Entry 5WOB (X-ray diffraction, 3.95 A resolution); this record covers chains A and B of the 8 polymer chains in the assembly.

Chain A (and B):
Protein: Insulin-degrading enzyme
Source organism: Homo sapiens
Notes: EC 3.4.24.56; chain B of this document is another copy of the same molecule, construct and numbering; everything in this record applies to it too
Reference sequence: P14735 (IDE_HUMAN); numbering as in UniProt (aligned over 42-1019)
Sequence (990 residues; each row starts with the number of its first residue):
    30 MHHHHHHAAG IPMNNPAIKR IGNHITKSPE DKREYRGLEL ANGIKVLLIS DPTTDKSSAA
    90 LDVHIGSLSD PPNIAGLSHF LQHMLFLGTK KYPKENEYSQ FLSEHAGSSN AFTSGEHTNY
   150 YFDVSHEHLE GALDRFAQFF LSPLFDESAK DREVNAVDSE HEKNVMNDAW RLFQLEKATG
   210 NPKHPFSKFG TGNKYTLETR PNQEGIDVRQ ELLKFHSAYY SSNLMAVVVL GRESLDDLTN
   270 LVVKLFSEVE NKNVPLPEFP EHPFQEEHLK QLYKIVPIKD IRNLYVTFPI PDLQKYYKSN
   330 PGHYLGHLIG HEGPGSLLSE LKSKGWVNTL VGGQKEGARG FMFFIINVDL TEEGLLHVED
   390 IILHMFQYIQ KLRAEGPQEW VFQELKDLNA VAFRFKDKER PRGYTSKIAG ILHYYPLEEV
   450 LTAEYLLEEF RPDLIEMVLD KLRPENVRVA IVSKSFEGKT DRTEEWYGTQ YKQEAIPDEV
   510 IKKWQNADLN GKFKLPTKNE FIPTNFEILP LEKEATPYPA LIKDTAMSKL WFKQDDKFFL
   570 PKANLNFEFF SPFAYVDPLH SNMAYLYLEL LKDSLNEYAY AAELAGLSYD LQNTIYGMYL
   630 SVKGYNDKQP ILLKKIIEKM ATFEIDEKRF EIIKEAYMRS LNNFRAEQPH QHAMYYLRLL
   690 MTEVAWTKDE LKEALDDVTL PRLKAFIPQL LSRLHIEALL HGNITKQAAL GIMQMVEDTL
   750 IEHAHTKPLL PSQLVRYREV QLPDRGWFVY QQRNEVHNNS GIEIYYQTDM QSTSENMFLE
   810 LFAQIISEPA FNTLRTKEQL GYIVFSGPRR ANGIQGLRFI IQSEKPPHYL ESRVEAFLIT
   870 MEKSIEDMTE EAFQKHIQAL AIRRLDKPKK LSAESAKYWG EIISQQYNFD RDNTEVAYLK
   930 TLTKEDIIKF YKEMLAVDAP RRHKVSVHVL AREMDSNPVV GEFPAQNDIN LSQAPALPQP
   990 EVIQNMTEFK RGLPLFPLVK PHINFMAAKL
Not modelled in the structure: 30-43, 171-173, 246, 934, 945, 961-981, 1012-1019 (chain B: 30-44, 103, 117-118, 170-171, 544, 967-978, 1010-1019)
Construct notes: initiating methionine (30); expression tag (31-41); engineered mutation Leu110 (Cys in P14735), Gln111 (Glu in P14735), Ser171 (Cys in P14735), Ala178 (Cys in P14735), Val257 (Cys in P14735), Leu414 (Cys in P14735), Asn573 (Cys in P14735), Ser590 (Cys in P14735), Ser789 (Cys in P14735), Ala812 (Cys in P14735), Ala819 (Cys in P14735), Ser904 (Cys in P14735), Asn966 (Cys in P14735), Ala974 (Cys in P14735)
Curated features (UniProtKB/Swiss-Prot):
  - motif: Glu853 to Tyr858 (SlyX motif)
  - binding site (Zn(2+)): His108, His112, Glu189
  - binding site (substrate): His336 to Gly342, Leu359 to Gln363
  - binding site (ATP): Arg429, Asp895 to Ser901
  - modified residue (N6-succinyllysine): Lys192, Lys697
  - mutagenesis: Ser132 (S132C: Increases catalytic rate towards INS and amyloid; when associated with C-817), Asn184 (N184C: Increases catalytic rate towards INS and amyloid; when associated with C-828), Pro286 (P286G: Reduced enzyme activity), Gly366 to Gly369 (Reduced enzyme activity), Asp426 (D426C: Increases catalytic rate towards INS and amyloid; when associated with C-899), Tyr496 (Y496A: Strongly reduced enzyme activity), Phe530 (F530A: Strongly increased enzyme activity), Arg767 (R767A: Decreases dimerization. No effect on degradation of ANP. Retains the ability to degrade an aberrant form of ANP, when in the presence of both ANP and the aberrant ANP), Glu817 (E817C: Increases catalytic rate towards INS and amyloid; when associated with C-132), Gln828 (Q828C: Increases catalytic rate towards INS and amyloid; when associated with C-184), Tyr831 (Y831F: No effect on catalytic activity), Lys899 (K899C: Increases catalytic rate towards INS and amyloid; when associated with C-426)
Bound ions: Zn2+ near His112 (its only coordinating residue here)
Reported in the primary citation:
  - mutagenesis - F530A: increased catalytic activity (citing earlier work)
  - mutagenesis - E111Q: abolished catalytic activity (citing earlier work)

How chain A and chain B interact:
Pairs across the interface (48):
  Phe582(A) with Phe582(B), hydrophobic; His589(B)
  Asp586(A) with Phe582(B); Gln762(B)
  Leu588(A) with Arg722(B)
  His589(A) with Phe582(B); Gln718(B)
  Glu692(A) with Glu692(B)
  Trp695(A) with Ser761(B); Gln762(B)
  Glu699(A) with Leu759(B); Ser761(B), hydrogen bond
  Asp706(A) with Arg722(B), salt bridge; Lys756(B), salt bridge
  Arg711(A) with Arg722(B)
  Arg722(A) with Asp706(B), salt bridge
  Lys756(A) with Asp706(B), salt bridge
  Leu759(A) with Glu702(B)
  Ser761(A) with Trp695(B); Glu699(B), hydrogen bond
  Gln762(A) with Asp586(B)
  Arg767(A) with Lys999(B), hydrogen bond (side chain-backbone); Arg1000(B); Leu1002(B), hydrogen bond (side chain-backbone); Pro1003(B); Leu1004(B)
  Gln914(A) with Arg1000(B)
  Thr996(A) with Ser761(B)
  Lys999(A) with Arg767(B), hydrogen bond (backbone-side chain)
  Arg1000(A) with Arg767(B); Pro1006(B); Leu1007(B), hydrogen bond (backbone-backbone)
  Gly1001(A) with Pro1006(B)
  Leu1002(A) with Arg767(B), hydrogen bond (backbone-side chain); Pro1006(B)
  Pro1003(A) with Leu1004(B); Pro1006(B)
  Leu1004(A) with Arg767(B); Pro1003(B); Leu1004(B), hydrogen bond (backbone-backbone)
  Pro1006(A) with Arg1000(B); Gly1001(B); Leu1002(B); Pro1003(B)
  Leu1007(A) with Arg1000(B), hydrogen bond (backbone-backbone)
  Val1008(A) with Arg1000(B)
  Lys1009(A) with Gly1001(B)
  Pro1010(A) with Arg1000(B)
Other interface residues (no listed pair), chain A (33 interface residues in all): Val585, Pro587, Gln718, Gln770, Phe1005
Other interface residues (no listed pair), chain B (30 interface residues in all): Pro587, Arg711, Pro760, Gln770, Gln914, Phe1005, Val1008

In short:
33 residues of chain A and 30 residues of chain B are in contact; the contacts include 9 hydrogen bonds and 4
salt bridges. Polar pairs include Asp706(A)-Arg722(B), Asp706(A)-Lys756(B) and Glu699(A)-Ser761(B). The paper
reports that F530A of chain A increases catalytic activity; E111Q of chain A abolishes catalytic activity.
Both chains are Insulin-degrading enzyme (Homo sapiens). Entry 5WOB (Crystal Structure Analysis of Fab1-Bound
Human Insulin Degrading Enzyme (IDE) in Complex with Insulin) was determined by X-ray diffraction together
with 6B3Q, 6B70, 6B7Z, 6BF7, 6BF9 and 6BFC from the same study.
